4CZW - chain A; structure by X-ray diffraction, 2.60 A resolution.

== Chain A ==
Name: Pab-dependent poly(a)-specific ribonuclease subunit PAN2
Organism: Neurospora crassa
Notes: EC 3.1.13.4; fragment: ubiquitin specific protease domain and exoribonuclease domain, residues 456-1100
Reference sequence: P0C581 (PAN2_NEUCR); residue numbers follow UniProt; this construct covers 456-1100
Sequence (653 residues; each row starts with the number of its first residue):
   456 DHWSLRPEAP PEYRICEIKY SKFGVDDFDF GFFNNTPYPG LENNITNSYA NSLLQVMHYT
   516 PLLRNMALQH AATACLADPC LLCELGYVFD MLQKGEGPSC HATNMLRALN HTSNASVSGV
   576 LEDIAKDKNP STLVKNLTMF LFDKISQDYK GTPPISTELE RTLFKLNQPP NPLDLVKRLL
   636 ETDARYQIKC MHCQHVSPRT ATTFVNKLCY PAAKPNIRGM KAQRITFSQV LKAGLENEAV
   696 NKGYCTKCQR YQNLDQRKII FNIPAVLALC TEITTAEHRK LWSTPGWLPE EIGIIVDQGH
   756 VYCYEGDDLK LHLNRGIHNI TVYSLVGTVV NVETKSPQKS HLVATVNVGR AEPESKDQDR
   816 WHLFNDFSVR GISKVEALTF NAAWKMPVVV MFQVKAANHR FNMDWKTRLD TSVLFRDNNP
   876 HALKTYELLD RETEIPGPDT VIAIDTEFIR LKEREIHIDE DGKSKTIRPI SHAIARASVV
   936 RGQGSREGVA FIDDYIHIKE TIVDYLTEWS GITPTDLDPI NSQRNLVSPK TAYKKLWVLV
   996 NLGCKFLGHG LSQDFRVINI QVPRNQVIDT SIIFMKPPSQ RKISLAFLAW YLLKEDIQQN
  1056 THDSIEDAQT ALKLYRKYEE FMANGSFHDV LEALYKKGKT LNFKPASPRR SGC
Unresolved in the structure: 668-677, 771-772, 908-924, 1094-1108
Modified positions: Mse512, Mse521, Mse546, Mse560, Mse594, Mse646, Mse841, Mse846, Mse858, Mse1030, Mse1077 (selenomethionine; parent Met); Mse675 (selenomethionine)
Construct notes: expression tag (1101-1108)
UniProt features mapped onto this chain:
  - binding site (Zn(2+)): H525, C530, C535, C538, C645, C648, C700, C703
  - binding site (a divalent metal cation): D900, E902, D1009, D1062

== Overview ==
From UniProt: 8 Zn2+-binding residues and 4 divalent metal cation-binding residues.
Chain A is Pab-dependent poly(a)-specific ribonuclease subunit PAN2 (Neurospora crassa); the structure,
Structure of the Neurospora crassa Pan2 catalytic unit (protease and nuclease domain), was determined by X-ray
diffraction (same publication as 4CZV, 4CZX, 4CZY and 4D0K).
